1MA0 - chains A and B; structure by X-ray diffraction, 2.30 A resolution.

[Chain A (and B)]
Molecule: Glutathione-dependent formaldehyde dehydrogenase
Source organism: Homo sapiens
Notes: EC 1.1.1.1; chain B of this document is another copy of the same molecule, construct and numbering; everything in this record applies to it too
UniProtKB: P11766 (ADHX_HUMAN); residue numbers follow UniProt; this construct covers 1-373
Sequence (373 residues; each row starts with the number of its first residue):
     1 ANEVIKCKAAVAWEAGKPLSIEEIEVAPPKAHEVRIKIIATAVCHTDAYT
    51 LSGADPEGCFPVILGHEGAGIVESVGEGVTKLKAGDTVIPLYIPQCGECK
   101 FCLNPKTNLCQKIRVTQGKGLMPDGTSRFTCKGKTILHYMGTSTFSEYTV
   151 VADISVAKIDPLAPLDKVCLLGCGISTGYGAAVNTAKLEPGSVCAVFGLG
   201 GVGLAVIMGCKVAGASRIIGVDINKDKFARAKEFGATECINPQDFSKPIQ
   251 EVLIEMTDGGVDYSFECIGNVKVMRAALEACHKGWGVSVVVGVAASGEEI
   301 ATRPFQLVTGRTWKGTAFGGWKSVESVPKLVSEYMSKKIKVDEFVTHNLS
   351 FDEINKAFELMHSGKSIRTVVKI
Metal / ion sites: Zn2+ site 1: Cys-44, His-66, Glu-67, Cys-173; Zn2+ site 2: Cys-96, Cys-99, Cys-102, Cys-110; K+: Ala-186, Lys-187, Glu-189, Tyr-263
Small-molecule neighbours: NAD (nicotinamide-adenine-dinucleotide): His-45, Thr-46, Tyr-92, Cys-173, Thr-177, Gly-198, Leu-199, Gly-200, Gly-201, Val-202, Val-221, Asp-222, Ile-223, Asn-224, Lys-227, Pro-242, Cys-267, Ile-268, Gly-269, Asn-270, Val-273, Val-291, Gly-292, Val-293, Thr-316, Ala-317, Phe-318, Arg-368
Curated features (UniProtKB/Swiss-Prot):
  - natural variant: Glu-353 (D353E: this construct carries the variant)

[How chain A and chain B interact]
Contacting residue pairs (70):
  Lys-100(A) with Asp-258(B), salt bridge; His-282(B), hydrogen bond
  Phe-101(A) with His-282(B); Lys-283(B)
  Asn-104(A) with Trp-285(B)
  Lys-106(A) with Glu-189(B), salt bridge; Tyr-263(B), hydrogen bond; Gly-284(B); Trp-285(B)
  Thr-107(A) with Gly-284(B); Trp-285(B)
  Leu-109(A) with Thr-309(B)
  Gln-111(A) with Lys-283(B), hydrogen bond
  Arg-114(A) with Lys-283(B)
  Glu-189(A) with Lys-106(B), salt bridge
  Tyr-263(A) with Lys-106(B), hydrogen bond
  Met-274(A) with Pro-304(B), hydrophobic
  Arg-275(A) with Glu-299(B), salt bridge
  His-282(A) with Lys-100(B); Phe-101(B)
  Lys-283(A) with Phe-101(B); Gln-111(B), hydrogen bond; Arg-114(B)
  Gly-284(A) with Lys-106(B); Thr-107(B)
  Trp-285(A) with Phe-101(B), hydrophobic; Asn-104(B); Lys-106(B); Thr-107(B)
  Val-290(A) with Val-308(B)
  Ala-294(A) with Pro-304(B), hydrophobic
  Gly-297(A) with Arg-303(B)
  Glu-298(A) with Arg-303(B); Pro-304(B)
  Glu-299(A) with Arg-275(B), salt bridge; Ala-301(B); Thr-302(B)
  Ile-300(A) with Ala-301(B); Thr-302(B), hydrogen bond (backbone-backbone); Pro-304(B), hydrophobic; Leu-307(B), hydrophobic
  Ala-301(A) with Ile-300(B)
  Thr-302(A) with Glu-299(B); Ile-300(B), hydrogen bond (backbone-backbone)
  Arg-303(A) with Glu-298(B)
  Pro-304(A) with Met-274(B), hydrophobic; Ala-294(B), hydrophobic; Glu-298(B); Ile-300(B), hydrophobic
  Leu-307(A) with Ile-300(B), hydrophobic; Trp-313(B), hydrophobic; Lys-314(B); Gly-315(B), hydrogen bond (backbone-backbone)
  Val-308(A) with Val-290(B), hydrophobic; Gly-315(B); Thr-316(B); Ala-317(B)
  Thr-309(A) with Leu-109(B)
  Thr-312(A) with Thr-312(B); Trp-313(B); Lys-314(B)
  Trp-313(A) with Leu-307(B), hydrophobic; Thr-312(B); Trp-313(B), hydrogen bond (backbone-backbone)
  Lys-314(A) with Leu-307(B); Thr-312(B)
  Gly-315(A) with Leu-307(B), hydrogen bond (backbone-backbone); Val-308(B)
  Thr-316(A) with Val-308(B)
  Ala-317(A) with Val-308(B)
Interface residues without a listed pair, chain A (39 interface residues in all): Asp-258, Val-271, Gly-292, Arg-311
Interface residues without a listed pair, chain B (40 interface residues in all): Val-271, Gly-292, Gly-297, Gly-310, Arg-311

[Summary]
39 residues of chain A face 40 of chain B across their interface, with 10 hydrogen bonds and 5 salt bridges.
Polar contacts include Lys-100(A)/Asp-258(B), Lys-106(A)/Glu-189(B) and Arg-275(A)/Glu-299(B). Ligands of
chain A: NAD. Cys-44(A), His-66(A), Glu-67(A) and Cys-173(A) coordinate Zn2+ site 1.
Both chains are Glutathione-dependent formaldehyde dehydrogenase (Homo sapiens). Entry 1MA0 (Ternary complex
of Human glutathione-dependent formaldehyde dehydrogenase with NAD+ and dodecanoic acid) was determined by
X-ray diffraction together with 1M6H and 1M6W from the same study.
